1M1J - chains C and G of the 10 polymer chains in the assembly; structure by X-ray diffraction, 2.70 A resolution.

[Chain C]
Molecule: Fibrinogen gamma chain
Organism: Gallus gallus
UniProt: O93568 (O93568_CHICK); residues 1-409 here correspond to UniProt positions 27-435 (UniProt number = residue number + 26)
Chain sequence (409 residues; each row starts with the number of its first residue):
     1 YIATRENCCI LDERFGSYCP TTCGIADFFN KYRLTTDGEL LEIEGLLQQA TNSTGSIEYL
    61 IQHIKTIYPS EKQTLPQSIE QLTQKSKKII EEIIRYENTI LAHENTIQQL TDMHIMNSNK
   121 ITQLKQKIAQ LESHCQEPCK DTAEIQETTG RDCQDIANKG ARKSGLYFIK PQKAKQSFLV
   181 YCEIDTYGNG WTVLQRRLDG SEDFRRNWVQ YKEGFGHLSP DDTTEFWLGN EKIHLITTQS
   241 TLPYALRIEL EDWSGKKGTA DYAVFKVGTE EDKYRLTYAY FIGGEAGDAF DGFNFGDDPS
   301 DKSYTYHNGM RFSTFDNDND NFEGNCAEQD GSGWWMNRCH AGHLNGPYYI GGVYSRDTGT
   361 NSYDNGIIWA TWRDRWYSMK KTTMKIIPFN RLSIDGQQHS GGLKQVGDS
Disordered / not traced: 1-3, 394-409
Disulfides: Cys153-Cys182, Cys326-Cys339
Ion coordination: Ca2+: Asp318, Asp320, Phe322, Gly324
Residues lining bound ligands: 2-acetamido-2-deoxy-alpha-D-glucopyranose (NDG): Thr51, Asn52, Gly55, Ser56

[Chain G]
Molecule: GLY-PRO-ARG-PRO peptide
Chain sequence (4 residues; numbered 1 to 4; the number before each row is that of its first residue):
     1 GPRP

[Chain C / chain G interface]
Contacting residue pairs (18):
  Phe295(C) - Gly1(G)
  Phe295(C) - Pro2(G)  hydrophobic
  Asp301(C) - Pro2(G)
  Thr305(C) - Gly1(G)
  Phe322(C) - Arg3(G)
  Gln329(C) - Arg3(G)  hydrogen bond
  Asp330(C) - Arg3(G)  salt bridge
  Arg338(C) - Gly1(G)
  Arg338(C) - Pro2(G)
  Arg338(C) - Arg3(G)  hydrogen bond (side chain-backbone)
  Arg338(C) - Pro4(G)  hydrogen bond (side chain-backbone)
  Cys339(C) - Gly1(G)
  Cys339(C) - Arg3(G)  hydrogen bond
  His340(C) - Gly1(G)  hydrogen bond (backbone-backbone)
  Tyr363(C) - Arg3(G)
  Tyr363(C) - Pro4(G)
  Asp364(C) - Gly1(G)  hydrogen bond (side chain-backbone)
  Arg375(C) - Pro2(G)
Interface residues without a listed pair, chain C (14 interface residues in all): Asp297, Glu323

[Overview]
14 residues of chain C and 4 residues of chain G are in contact, with 6 hydrogen bonds and 1 salt bridge.
Polar pairs include Asp330(C)-Arg3(G), Gln329(C)-Arg3(G) and Arg338(C)-Arg3(G). Ligands of chain C:
2-acetamido-2-deoxy-alpha-D-glucopyranose. Asp318(C), Asp320(C), Phe322(C) and Gly324(C) form the Ca2+ site.
Chain C is Fibrinogen gamma chain (Gallus gallus) and chain G is GLY-PRO-ARG-PRO peptide; the structure,
Crystal structure of native chicken fibrinogen with two different bound ligands, was determined by X-ray
diffraction.
